Entry 5CIZ (X-ray diffraction, 5.01 A resolution (low resolution: residue-level contacts below are approximate; hydrogen-bond / salt-bridge calls are withheld)); this record covers chains A and B of the 4 polymer chains in the assembly.

Chain A:
Protein: cAMP-activated global transcriptional regulator CRP
From: Escherichia coli (strain K12)
UniProtKB: P0ACJ8 (CRP_ECOLI); residues 1-209 here correspond to UniProt positions 2-210 (UniProt number = residue number + 1)
Chain sequence (209 residues; numbered 1 to 209; the number before each row is that of its first residue):
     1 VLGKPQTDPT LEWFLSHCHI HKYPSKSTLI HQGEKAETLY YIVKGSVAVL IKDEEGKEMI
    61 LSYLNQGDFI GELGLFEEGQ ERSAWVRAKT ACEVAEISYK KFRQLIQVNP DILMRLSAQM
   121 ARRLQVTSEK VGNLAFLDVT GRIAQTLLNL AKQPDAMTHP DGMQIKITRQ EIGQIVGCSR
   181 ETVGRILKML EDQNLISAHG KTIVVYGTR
Disordered / not traced: 1-6
Residues lining bound ligands: adenosine-3',5'-cyclic-monophosphate (CMP): I30, V49, L61, S62, L64, F69, I70, G71, E72, L73, R82, S83, A84, V86, R123, L124, T127, S128

Chain B:
Protein: DNA-directed RNA polymerase subunit alpha
From: Escherichia coli (strain K12)
Notes: EC 2.7.7.6
UniProtKB: P0A7Z4 (RPOA_ECOLI); numbering as in UniProt (aligned over 246-329)
Chain sequence (84 residues; each row starts with the number of its first residue):
   246 KPEFDPILLR PVDDLELTVR SANCLKAEAI HYIGDLVQRT EVELLKTPNL GKKSLTEIKD
   306 VLASRGLSLG MRLENWPPAS IADE
Disordered / not traced: 246-248, 323-329
UniProt features mapped onto this chain:
  - modified residue: R265 (ADP-ribosylarginine), K297 (N6-acetyllysine), K298 (N6-acetyllysine)

Interface between chain A and chain B:
Residue-residue contacts (11; chain A residue first):
  M157(A) with E286(B)
  T158(A) with T285(B); E286(B); V287(B); L314(B); G315(B)
  H159(A) with T285(B)
  P160(A) with T285(B)
  Q164(A) with V287(B)
  R209(A) with G315(B); R317(B)
Also at the interface, not in a pair above, chain A (8 interface residues in all): A156, T208

Summary:
8 residues of chain A and 6 residues of chain B are in contact. Bound to chain A:
adenosine-3',5'-cyclic-monophosphate.
Chain A is cAMP-activated global transcriptional regulator CRP and chain B is DNA-directed RNA polymerase
subunit alpha, both from Escherichia coli (strain K12); the structure, E. coli RNA polymerase alpha subunit
CTD in complex with CAP and DNA: A(5)-tract binding site ..., was determined by X-ray diffraction, deposited
together with 3N97 and 3N4M.
